PDB entry 8PEY | electron microscopy, 3.00 A resolution | chains A and J of the 23 polymer chains in the assembly

# Chain A (and J)
Name: Transcription termination factor Rho
Source organism: Escherichia coli
Notes: EC 3.6.4.-; chain J of this document is another copy of the same molecule, construct and numbering; everything in this record applies to it too
Reference sequence: P0AG30 (RHO_ECOLI); residues 1-419 here = UniProt positions 1-419
Amino-acid sequence (419 residues; each row starts with the number of its first residue):
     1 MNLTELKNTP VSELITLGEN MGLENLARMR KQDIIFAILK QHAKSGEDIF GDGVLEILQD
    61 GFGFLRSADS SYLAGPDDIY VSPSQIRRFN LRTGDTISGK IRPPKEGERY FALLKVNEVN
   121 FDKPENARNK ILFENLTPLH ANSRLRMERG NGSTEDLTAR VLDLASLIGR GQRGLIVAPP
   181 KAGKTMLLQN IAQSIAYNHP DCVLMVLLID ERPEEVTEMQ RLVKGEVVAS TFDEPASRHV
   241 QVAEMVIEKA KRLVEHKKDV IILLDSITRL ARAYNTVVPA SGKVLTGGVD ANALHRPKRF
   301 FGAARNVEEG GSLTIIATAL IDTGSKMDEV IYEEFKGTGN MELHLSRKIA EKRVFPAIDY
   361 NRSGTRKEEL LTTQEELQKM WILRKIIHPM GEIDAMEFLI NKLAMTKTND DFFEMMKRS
Not modelled in the structure: 1-161, 402-419 (chain J: fully traced)
Construct notes: engineered mutation Leu-167 (Pro in P0AG30)
Swiss-Prot annotation at these positions:
  - region: Gly-61 to Arg-66 (RNA-binding 1), Asp-78 to Tyr-80 (RNA-binding 1), Glu-108 to Tyr-110 (RNA-binding 1), Val-284 to Gly-288 (RNA-binding 2)
  - binding site (ATP): Gly-169 to Gly-174, Lys-181 to Met-186, Arg-212
  - site: Lys-326 (RNA-binding 2)
  - mutagenesis: Phe-62 (F62L/A: Defective for RNA-binding), Phe-64 (F64L/A: Defective for RNA-binding), Lys-181 (K181Q: Partial loss of ATPase, helicase and termination activity), Lys-184 (K184Q: Improves ATPase and helicase activity but reduced termination activity), Cys-202 (C202G/S: Does not affect the kinetics of ATP hydrolysis and inhibition by bicyclomycin), Asp-265 (D265N: Loss of ATPase activity, helicase and termination activity)
From the paper describing this entry:
  - mutagenesis - P167L: increased binding to Polarity suppression protein
  - mutagenesis - P167L: increased catalytic activity on ATP
  - mutagenesis - P167L: decreased stability
  - mutagenesis - P167L (Kd 14.0 uM): decreased binding to mant-ATPgammaS

# Chain A / chain J interface
Pairs across the interface - 7 pairs, chain A then chain J:
  Arg-366(A) with His-388(J), hydrogen bond (backbone-side chain)
  Glu-368(A) with His-388(J)
  Leu-370(A) with Arg-384(J); Lys-385(J), hydrogen bond (backbone-side chain); His-388(J)
  Thr-372(A) with Trp-381(J); Lys-385(J), hydrogen bond
Also at the interface, not in a pair above, chain A (6 interface residues in all): Lys-367, Glu-369

# Summary
The interface between chain A and chain J involves 6 residues on one side and 4 on the other; the contacts
include 3 hydrogen bonds. Polar pairs include Arg-366(A)/His-388(J), Leu-370(A)/Lys-385(J) and
Thr-372(A)/Lys-385(J). From the paper: P167L of chain A increases binding to Polarity suppression protein;
P167L of chain A increases catalytic activity on ATP.
Both chains are Transcription termination factor Rho (Escherichia coli). Entry 8PEY (Rho P167L-ATPgS-Psu
complex II locked) was determined by electron microscopy, deposited together with 8PEU, 8PEW, 8PEX, 9GCS and
9GCT.
